1P3M - chains J and F of the 10 polymer chains in the assembly; structure by X-ray diffraction, 2.90 A resolution.

[Chain J]
Molecule: Palindromic 146bp Human Alpha-Satellite DNA fragment
Organism: Homo sapiens
Sequence (146 nucleotides; numbered 147 to 292; the number before each row is that of its first residue):
   147 ATCAATATCCACCTGCAGATTCTACCAAAAGTGTATTTGGAAACTGCTCC
   197 ATCAAAAGGCATGTTCAGCGGAATTCCGCTGAACATGCCTTTTGATGGAG
   247 CAGTTTCCAAATACACTTTTGGTAGAATCTGCAGGTGGATATTGAT

[Chain F]
Protein: Histone H4
Organism: Xenopus laevis
UniProt: P62799 (H4_XENLA); residues 201-302 here correspond to UniProt positions 1-102 (UniProt number = residue number - 200)
Chain sequence (102 residues; numbered 201 to 302; the number before each row is that of its first residue):
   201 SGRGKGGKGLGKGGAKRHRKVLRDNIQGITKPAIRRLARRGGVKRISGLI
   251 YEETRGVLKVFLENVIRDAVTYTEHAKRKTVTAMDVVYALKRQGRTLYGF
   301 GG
Unresolved in the structure: 201-220

[How chain J and chain F interact]
Residue-residue contacts - 6 pairs, chain J then chain F:
  DA207(J) with Thr230(F), sugar contact; Pro232(F), phosphate contact; Arg236(F), salt bridge to the phosphate
  DT208(J) with Thr230(F), phosphate contact; Pro232(F), phosphate contact
  DG216(J) with Arg245(F), sugar contact
Other interface residues (no listed pair), chain J (5 interface residues in all): DA187, DC196
Other interface residues (no listed pair), chain F (7 interface residues in all): Lys231, Lys277, Thr280

[Overview]
The interface between chain J and chain F involves 5 residues on one side and 7 on the other, with 1 salt
bridge. The salt-bridged pair is DA207(J)-Arg236(F).
Here chain J is Palindromic 146bp Human Alpha-Satellite DNA fragment (Homo sapiens) and chain F is Histone H4
(Xenopus laevis). Entry 1P3M (Crystallographic Studies of Nucleosome Core Particles containing Histone 'Sin'
Mutants) was determined by X-ray diffraction, deposited together with 1P34, 1P3A, 1P3B, 1P3F, 1P3G, 1P3I and 4
further entries.
